Entry 8TKP (electron microscopy, 2.90 A resolution); this record covers chains D and F of the 6 polymer chains in the assembly.

# Chain D
Name: Transmembrane channel-like protein 2
Organism: Caenorhabditis elegans
UniProtKB: Q11069 (TMC2_CAEEL); residue numbers follow UniProt; this construct covers 1-1203
Sequence (1203 residues; row label = number of the first residue in the row):
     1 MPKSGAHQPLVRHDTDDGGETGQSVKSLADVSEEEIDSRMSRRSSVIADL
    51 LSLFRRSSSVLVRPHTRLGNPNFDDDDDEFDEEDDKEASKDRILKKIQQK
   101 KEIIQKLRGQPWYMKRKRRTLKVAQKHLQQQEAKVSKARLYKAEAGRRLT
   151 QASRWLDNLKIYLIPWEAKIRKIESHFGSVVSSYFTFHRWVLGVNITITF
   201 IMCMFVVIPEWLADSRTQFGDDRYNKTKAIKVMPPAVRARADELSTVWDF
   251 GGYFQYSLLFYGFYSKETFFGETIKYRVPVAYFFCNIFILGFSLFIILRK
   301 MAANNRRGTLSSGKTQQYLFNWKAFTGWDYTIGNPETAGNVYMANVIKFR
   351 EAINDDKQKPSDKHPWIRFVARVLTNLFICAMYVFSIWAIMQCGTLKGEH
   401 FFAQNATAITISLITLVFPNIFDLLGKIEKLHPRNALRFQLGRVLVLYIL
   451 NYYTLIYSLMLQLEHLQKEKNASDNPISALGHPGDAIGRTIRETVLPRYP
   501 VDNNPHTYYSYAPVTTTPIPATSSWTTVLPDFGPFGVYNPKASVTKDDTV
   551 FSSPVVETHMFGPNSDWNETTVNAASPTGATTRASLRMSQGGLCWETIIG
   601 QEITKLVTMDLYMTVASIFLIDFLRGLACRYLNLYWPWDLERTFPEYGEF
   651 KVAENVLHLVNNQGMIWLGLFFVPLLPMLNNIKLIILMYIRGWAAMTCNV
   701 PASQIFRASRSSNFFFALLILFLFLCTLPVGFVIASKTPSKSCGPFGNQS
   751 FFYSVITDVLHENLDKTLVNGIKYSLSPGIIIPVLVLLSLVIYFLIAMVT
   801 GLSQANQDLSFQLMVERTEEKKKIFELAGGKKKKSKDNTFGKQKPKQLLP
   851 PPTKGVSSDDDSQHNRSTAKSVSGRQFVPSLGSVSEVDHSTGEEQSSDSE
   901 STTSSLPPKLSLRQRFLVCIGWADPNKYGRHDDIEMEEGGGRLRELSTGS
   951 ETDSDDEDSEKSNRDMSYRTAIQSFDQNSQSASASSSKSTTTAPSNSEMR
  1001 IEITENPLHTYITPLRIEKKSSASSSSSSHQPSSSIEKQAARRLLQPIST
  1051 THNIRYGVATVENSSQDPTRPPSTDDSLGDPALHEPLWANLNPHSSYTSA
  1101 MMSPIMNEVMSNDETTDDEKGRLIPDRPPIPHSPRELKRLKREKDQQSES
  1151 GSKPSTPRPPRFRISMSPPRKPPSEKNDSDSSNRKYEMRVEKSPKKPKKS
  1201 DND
Unresolved in the structure: 1-88, 472-582, 814-1203
Cystine bridges: Cys594-Cys743
Covalently attached groups: N-acetylglucosamine (NAG) linked to Asn225, Asn748
Ligand contacts:
  - hexadecane (R16), molecule 1: Trp190, Gly193, Val194, Ile196, Thr197
  - hexadecane (R16), molecule 2: Met204, Phe205, Pro209
  - hexadecane (R16), molecule 3: Ile387, Leu450, Tyr453, Thr454, Tyr457
  - hexadecane (R16), molecule 4: Leu424, Lys427, Arg642, Thr643, Phe644, Glu646
  - hexadecane (R16), molecule 5: Arg438, Phe439, Gly442
  - hexadecane (R16), molecule 6: Leu620, Ile621, Arg625, Phe644, Pro645, Glu646, Tyr647, Glu649
  - hexadecane (R16), molecule 7: Leu624, Leu627, Ala628, Tyr631, Leu632
  - hexadecane (R16), molecule 8: Trp638, Thr643, Phe644
  - docosane (TWT), molecule 1: Pro165, Trp166, Ala168, Leu192, Ile196, Met678, Asn681, Ile685, Tyr689
  - docosane (TWT), molecule 2: Phe205, Lys275, Tyr276, Arg277, Val280, Ala281, Phe284, Cys285, Phe288, Val759, Asn763
What the authors report for this chain:
  - post-translational modification sites: Asn225, Asn748
  - binding site for palmitic acid: Phe619, Phe623

# Chain F
Name: Transmembrane inner ear expressed protein
Organism: Caenorhabditis elegans
UniProtKB: Q9XXE7 (Q9XXE7_CAEEL); residue numbers follow UniProt; this construct covers 1-117
Sequence (117 residues; numbered 1 to 117; the number before each row is that of its first residue):
     1 MPSGNEEINHLSALDQFVAPGLRLWMLIALVGGVLLIMIVIVCCFMRIRI
    51 PRTKRQIDLIAAKRKLRKSTKNSAEANAHNDERAQAIVMNSMPSGGGGGA
   101 PSTSSSRHTGSRIQSQV
Unresolved in the structure: 1-14, 63-117
Covalently attached groups: palmitic acid (PLM) linked to Cys43, Cys44
Ligand contacts:
  - hexadecane (R16), molecule 1: Met26, Ala29, Leu30
  - hexadecane (R16), molecule 2: Ile37, Ile41, Phe45
What the authors report for this chain:
  - post-translational modification sites: Cys43, Cys44

# Chain D / chain F interface
Residue-residue contacts - 27 pairs, chain D then chain F:
  His176(D) with Arg49(F)
  Ala239(D) with Arg23(F), hydrogen bond (backbone-side chain)
  Asp242(D) with Arg23(F), hydrogen bond (backbone-side chain); Trp25(F), hydrogen bond (backbone-side chain); Met26(F)
  Glu243(D) with Arg23(F), salt bridge
  Leu244(D) with Trp25(F), hydrophobic
  Val247(D) with Trp25(F), hydrophobic
  Glu336(D) with Thr53(F); Lys54(F)
  Phe623(D) with Ile50(F), hydrophobic
  Gly626(D) with Ile50(F)
  Leu627(D) with Ile50(F), hydrophobic
  Arg630(D) with Arg49(F), hydrogen bond (side chain-backbone); Ile50(F), hydrogen bond (side chain-backbone); Arg52(F)
  Glu641(D) with Ile57(F)
  Tyr647(D) with Pro51(F), hydrophobic; Arg52(F)
  Ala695(D) with Arg49(F)
  Met696(D) with Arg49(F), hydrogen bond (backbone-side chain)
  Thr697(D) with Ile48(F); Ile50(F), hydrogen bond (backbone-backbone); Pro51(F)
  Cys698(D) with Pro51(F)
  Asn699(D) with Arg49(F), hydrogen bond (backbone-side chain)
  Val700(D) with Pro51(F), hydrophobic
Interface residues without a listed pair, chain D (22 interface residues in all): Arg642, Trp693, Pro701
Interface residues without a listed pair, chain F (13 interface residues in all): Cys43, Ala61

# Overview
22 residues of chain D and 13 residues of chain F are in contact, with 8 hydrogen bonds and 1 salt bridge.
Polar pairs include Glu243(D)-Arg23(F), Ala239(D)-Arg23(F) and Asp242(D)-Arg23(F). The paper reports a binding
site for palmitic acid at Phe619(D) and Phe623(D); modification sites Asn225(D), Asn748(D) and Cys43(F) among
others.
Here chain D is Transmembrane channel-like protein 2 and chain F is Transmembrane inner ear expressed protein,
both from Caenorhabditis elegans. Entry 8TKP (Structure of the C. elegans TMC-2 complex) was determined by
electron microscopy.
